Entry 4XZ3 (X-ray diffraction, 2.40 A resolution); this record covers chains B and D of the 4 polymer chains in the assembly.

Chain B (and D):
Protein: Uncharacterized protein
From: Candidatus Korarchaeum cryptofilum OPF8
Notes: chain D of this document is another copy of the same molecule, construct and numbering; everything in this record applies to it too
Reference sequence: B1L7P8 (B1L7P8_KORCO); numbering as in UniProt (aligned over 2-230)
Chain sequence (230 residues; row label = number of the first residue in the row):
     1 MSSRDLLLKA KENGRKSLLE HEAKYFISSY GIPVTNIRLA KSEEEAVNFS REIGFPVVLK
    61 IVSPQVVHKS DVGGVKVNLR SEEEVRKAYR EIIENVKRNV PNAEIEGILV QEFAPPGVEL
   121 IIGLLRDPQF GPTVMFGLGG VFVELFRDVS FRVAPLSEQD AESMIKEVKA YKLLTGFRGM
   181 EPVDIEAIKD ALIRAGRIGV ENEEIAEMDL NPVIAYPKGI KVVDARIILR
Unresolved in the structure: 1-2 (chain D: 1, 40-43, 96-107)
Differences from the reference sequence: initiating methionine (1)
Modified / non-standard residues: Mse1 (selenomethionine); Mse135, Mse164, Mse180, Mse208 (selenomethionine; parent Met)
Metal / ion sites: Mg2+: Asp224 (together with AMP-PCP)
Ligand contacts: AMP-PCP (ACP; phosphomethylphosphonic acid adenylate ester): Val58, Lys60, Lys69, Val75, Val77, Gln111, Glu112, Phe113, Ala114, Val141, Val223, Asp224, Arg226
From the paper describing this entry:
  - Mg2+ coordination: Asp224
  - binding site for AMP-PCP: Arg226
  - conformationally variable residues (helix shift): Gly140 to Phe146
  - catalytic residues: His68, Arg178, Arg226 (proposed by the authors, not directly observed)

Chain B / chain D interface:
Contacting residue pairs (17; chain B residue first):
  Leu138(B) - Phe146(D)  hydrophobic
  Val141(B) - Phe177(D)
  Val141(B) - Arg178(D)  hydrogen bond (backbone-side chain)
  Phe142(B) - Leu173(D)  hydrophobic
  Phe142(B) - Phe177(D)  hydrophobic
  Glu144(B) - Phe177(D)
  Glu144(B) - Arg178(D)  salt bridge
  Leu145(B) - Lys169(D)
  Leu145(B) - Ala170(D)  hydrophobic
  Leu145(B) - Leu173(D)  hydrophobic
  Lys172(B) - Leu145(D)
  Leu173(B) - Phe142(D)  hydrophobic
  Leu173(B) - Leu145(D)  hydrophobic
  Phe177(B) - Glu144(D)
  Phe177(B) - Leu145(D)  hydrophobic
  Arg178(B) - Val141(D)  hydrogen bond (side chain-backbone)
  Arg178(B) - Glu144(D)  salt bridge
Interface residues without a listed pair, chain B (11 interface residues in all): Gly140, Ala170

In short:
11 residues of chain B and 10 residues of chain D are in contact; the contacts include 2 hydrogen bonds and 2
salt bridges. Polar contacts include Glu144(B)-Arg178(D) and Val141(B)-Arg178(D). Bound to chain B: AMP-PCP.
The paper reports catalytic residues His68(B), Arg178(B) and Arg226(B); a binding site for AMP-PCP at
Arg226(B).
Chain B and chain D are both Uncharacterized protein (Candidatus Korarchaeum cryptofilum OPF8); the structure,
Ca. Korarchaeum cryptofilum dinucleotide forming Acetyl-coenzyme A synthetase 1 (Se-Met derivative) in complex
with coenzyme A ..., was determined by X-ray diffraction (same publication as 4XYL, 4XYM, 4Y8V, 4YAJ, 4YAK,
4YB8, 4YBZ and 5HBR).
